6O4I - chains A and B of the 4 polymer chains in the assembly; structure by X-ray diffraction, 1.75 A resolution.

== Chain A (and B) ==
Molecule: Alpha-aminoadipic semialdehyde dehydrogenase
Source organism: Homo sapiens
Notes: EC 1.2.1.31, 1.2.1.3, 1.2.1.8; chain B of this document is another copy of the same molecule, construct and numbering; everything in this record applies to it too
UniProtKB: P49419 (AL7A1_HUMAN); residues 1-511 here correspond to UniProt positions 29-539 (UniProt number = residue number + 28)
Chain sequence (513 residues; row label = number of the first residue in the row; numbers below 1 keep their minus sign (Gly-1 is residue -1)):
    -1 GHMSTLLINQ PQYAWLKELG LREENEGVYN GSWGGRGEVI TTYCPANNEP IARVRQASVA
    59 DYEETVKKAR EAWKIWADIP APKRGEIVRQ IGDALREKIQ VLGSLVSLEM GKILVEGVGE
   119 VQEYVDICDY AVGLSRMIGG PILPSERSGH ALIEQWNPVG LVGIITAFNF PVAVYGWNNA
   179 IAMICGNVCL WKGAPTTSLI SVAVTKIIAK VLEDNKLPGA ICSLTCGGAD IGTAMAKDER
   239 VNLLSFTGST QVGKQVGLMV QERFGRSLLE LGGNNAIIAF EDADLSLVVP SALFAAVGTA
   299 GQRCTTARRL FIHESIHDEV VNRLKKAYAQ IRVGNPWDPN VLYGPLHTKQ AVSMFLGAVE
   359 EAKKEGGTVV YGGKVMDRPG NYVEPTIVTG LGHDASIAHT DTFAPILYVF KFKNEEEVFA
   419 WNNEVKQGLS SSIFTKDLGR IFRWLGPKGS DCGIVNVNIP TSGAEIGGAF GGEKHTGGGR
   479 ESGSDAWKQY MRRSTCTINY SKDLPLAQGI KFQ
Not modelled in the structure: -1 to 2
Sequence notes: expression tag (-1 to 0); engineered mutation Asp399 (Glu427 in P49419)
Small-molecule neighbours: 2-aminohexanedioic acid (UN1): Glu121, Asn167, Phe168, Trp175, Thr245, Arg301, Cys302, Thr303, Ser460, Gly461, Ala462, Phe468

== Chain A / chain B interface ==
Contacting residue pairs (167; chain A residue first):
  Trp71(A) - Pro445(B)
  Trp71(A) - Lys446(B)
  Lys72(A) - Lys446(B)  hydrogen bond (backbone-side chain)
  Ala75(A) - Pro445(B)
  Asp76(A) - Lys446(B)  salt bridge
  Ile111(A) - Phe510(B)  hydrophobic
  Val113(A) - Ile508(B)
  Val113(A) - Lys509(B)
  Glu114(A) - Phe510(B)
  Gly117(A) - Gln506(B)
  Gly117(A) - Ile508(B)
  Gln120(A) - Gln506(B)
  Glu121(A) - Gln506(B)
  Asp124(A) - Glu144(B)
  Asp124(A) - Gln506(B)
  Leu141(A) - Gly465(B)
  Ser143(A) - Glu463(B)  hydrogen bond
  Glu144(A) - Glu463(B)  hydrogen bond (backbone-side chain)
  Arg145(A) - Gly461(B)  hydrogen bond (side chain-backbone)
  Arg145(A) - Glu463(B)  salt bridge
  His148(A) - Ile457(B)
  Glu152(A) - Ser482(B)  hydrogen bond
  Gln153(A) - Leu443(B)  hydrogen bond (side chain-backbone)
  Asn155(A) - Leu443(B)  hydrogen bond (side chain-backbone)
  Asn155(A) - Gly444(B)  hydrogen bond (side chain-backbone)
  Asn155(A) - Pro445(B)
  Glu237(A) - Lys424(B)  salt bridge
  Thr248(A) - Phe262(B)
  Lys252(A) - Glu260(B)  salt bridge
  Lys252(A) - Phe262(B)
  Gly255(A) - Gln259(B)
  Leu256(A) - Leu256(B)
  Leu256(A) - Gln259(B)
  Leu256(A) - Glu260(B)
  Gln259(A) - Gly255(B)
  Gln259(A) - Leu256(B)
  Gln259(A) - Leu267(B)
  Glu260(A) - Lys252(B)  salt bridge
  Glu260(A) - Leu256(B)
  Phe262(A) - Thr248(B)
  Phe262(A) - Lys252(B)
  Phe262(A) - Leu269(B)  hydrophobic
  Phe262(A) - Lys472(B)
  Phe262(A) - His473(B)
  Arg264(A) - Glu471(B)  salt bridge
  Leu267(A) - Gln259(B)
  Leu269(A) - Phe262(B)  hydrophobic
  Leu285(A) - Ser499(B)
  Leu285(A) - Lys500(B)
  Leu285(A) - Asp501(B)
  Ser289(A) - Leu502(B)
  Phe292(A) - Leu504(B)  hydrophobic
  Phe292(A) - Phe510(B)  hydrophobic
  Arg330(A) - Gln511(B)  hydrogen bond (side chain-backbone)
  Leu340(A) - Phe510(B)
  Leu340(A) - Gln511(B)
  Leu443(A) - Ile151(B)  hydrophobic
  Leu443(A) - Gln153(B)  hydrogen bond (backbone-side chain)
  Leu443(A) - Asn155(B)  hydrogen bond (backbone-side chain)
  Leu443(A) - Cys494(B)  hydrophobic
  Leu443(A) - Ile496(B)  hydrophobic
  Gly444(A) - Asn155(B)
  Gly444(A) - Arg490(B)
  Pro445(A) - Trp71(B)
  Pro445(A) - Ala75(B)
  Pro445(A) - Asn155(B)
  Lys446(A) - Trp71(B)
  Lys446(A) - Lys72(B)  hydrogen bond (side chain-backbone)
  Lys446(A) - Asp76(B)  salt bridge
  Ser448(A) - Arg490(B)  hydrogen bond (backbone-side chain)
  Asp449(A) - Arg490(B)
  Cys450(A) - Ser492(B)
  Gly451(A) - Arg491(B)
  Gly451(A) - Ser492(B)
  Gly451(A) - Thr493(B)  hydrogen bond (backbone-backbone)
  Ile452(A) - Thr493(B)
  Val453(A) - Ser492(B)
  Val453(A) - Thr493(B)  hydrogen bond (backbone-backbone)
  Val453(A) - Cys494(B)
  Val453(A) - Thr495(B)
  Asn454(A) - Thr495(B)  hydrogen bond (side chain-backbone)
  Val455(A) - Thr495(B)  hydrogen bond (backbone-backbone)
  Val455(A) - Ile496(B)
  Val455(A) - Asn497(B)  hydrogen bond (backbone-backbone)
  Asn456(A) - Asn497(B)  hydrogen bond (backbone-side chain)
  Asn456(A) - Leu502(B)
  Ile457(A) - His148(B)
  Ile457(A) - Thr495(B)
  Ile457(A) - Asn497(B)
  Ile457(A) - Leu502(B)  hydrophobic
  Gly461(A) - Arg145(B)  hydrogen bond (backbone-side chain)
  Gly461(A) - Ala505(B)
  Ala462(A) - Ala505(B)
  Ala462(A) - Gln506(B)  hydrogen bond (backbone-side chain)
  Glu463(A) - Ser143(B)  hydrogen bond
  Glu463(A) - Glu144(B)  hydrogen bond (side chain-backbone)
  Glu463(A) - Arg145(B)  salt bridge
  Glu463(A) - Leu150(B)
  Glu463(A) - Gln506(B)
  Gly465(A) - Leu141(B)
  Gly466(A) - Thr493(B)
  Ala467(A) - Arg491(B)
  Ala467(A) - Thr493(B)  hydrogen bond (backbone-side chain)
  Glu471(A) - Arg264(B)  salt bridge
  Glu471(A) - Arg490(B)
  Lys472(A) - Phe262(B)
  His473(A) - Phe262(B)
  Arg478(A) - Arg491(B)  hydrogen bond (side chain-backbone)
  Ser482(A) - Glu152(B)  hydrogen bond
  Ser482(A) - Arg491(B)  hydrogen bond
  Asp483(A) - Asp483(B)
  Asp483(A) - Lys486(B)  salt bridge
  Asp483(A) - Arg491(B)  salt bridge
  Lys486(A) - Asp483(B)  salt bridge
  Lys486(A) - Lys486(B)
  Arg490(A) - Gly444(B)
  Arg490(A) - Ser448(B)  hydrogen bond (side chain-backbone)
  Arg490(A) - Asp449(B)
  Arg490(A) - Cys450(B)
  Arg491(A) - Gly451(B)
  Arg491(A) - Ala467(B)
  Arg491(A) - Arg478(B)  hydrogen bond (backbone-side chain)
  Arg491(A) - Ser482(B)  hydrogen bond
  Arg491(A) - Asp483(B)  salt bridge
  Ser492(A) - Cys450(B)
  Ser492(A) - Gly451(B)
  Ser492(A) - Val453(B)
  Thr493(A) - Gly451(B)  hydrogen bond (backbone-backbone)
  Thr493(A) - Ile452(B)
  Thr493(A) - Val453(B)  hydrogen bond (backbone-backbone)
  Thr493(A) - Gly466(B)
  Thr493(A) - Ala467(B)  hydrogen bond (side chain-backbone)
  Cys494(A) - Leu443(B)  hydrophobic
  Cys494(A) - Val453(B)
  Thr495(A) - Val453(B)
  Thr495(A) - Asn454(B)  hydrogen bond (backbone-side chain)
  Thr495(A) - Val455(B)  hydrogen bond (backbone-backbone)
  Thr495(A) - Ile457(B)
  Ile496(A) - Leu443(B)  hydrophobic
  Ile496(A) - Val455(B)  hydrophobic
  Asn497(A) - Val455(B)  hydrogen bond (backbone-backbone)
  Asn497(A) - Asn456(B)  hydrogen bond (side chain-backbone)
  Asn497(A) - Ile457(B)
  Ser499(A) - Leu285(B)
  Asp501(A) - Leu285(B)
  Leu502(A) - Leu285(B)
  Leu502(A) - Ser289(B)
  Leu502(A) - Asn456(B)
  Leu504(A) - Phe292(B)  hydrophobic
  Ala505(A) - Gly461(B)
  Ala505(A) - Ala462(B)
  Gln506(A) - Gly117(B)
  Gln506(A) - Gln120(B)
  Gln506(A) - Glu121(B)
  Gln506(A) - Asp124(B)
  Gln506(A) - Ala462(B)  hydrogen bond (side chain-backbone)
  Gln506(A) - Glu463(B)
  Ile508(A) - Val113(B)
  Ile508(A) - Gly117(B)
  Lys509(A) - Val113(B)
  Phe510(A) - Ile111(B)  hydrophobic
  Phe510(A) - Glu114(B)
  Phe510(A) - Phe292(B)  hydrophobic
  Phe510(A) - Val295(B)  hydrophobic
  Phe510(A) - Gly296(B)
  Phe510(A) - Leu340(B)  hydrophobic
  Gln511(A) - Leu340(B)
Other interface residues (no listed pair), chain A (93 interface residues in all): Pro142, Leu150, Ile151, Pro156, Arg261, Pro288, Leu291, Val295, Gly296, Ile439, Pro458, Gly475, Lys500
Other interface residues (no listed pair), chain B (94 interface residues in all): Pro139, Pro142, Pro156, Arg261, Ser265, Pro288, Leu291, Asn338, Pro458, Gly475

== Summary ==
93 residues of chain A face 94 of chain B across their interface, with 38 hydrogen bonds and 13 salt bridges.
Polar contacts include Asp76(A)-Lys446(B), Arg145(A)-Glu463(B) and Glu237(A)-Lys424(B). Bound to chain A:
2-aminohexanedioic acid.
Chain A and chain B are both Alpha-aminoadipic semialdehyde dehydrogenase (Homo sapiens); the structure,
Structure of ALDH7A1 mutant E399D complexed with alpha-aminoadipate, was determined by X-ray diffraction,
deposited together with 6O4K, 6O4L and 6U2X.
